5YBB - chains D and I of the 8 polymer chains in the assembly; structure by X-ray diffraction, 3.20 A resolution.

Chain D:
Name: Restriction endonuclease S subunits
Source organism: Caldanaerobacter subterraneus subsp. tengcongensis
UniProt: Q8R9Q6 (Q8R9Q6_CALS4); residues 2-398 here = UniProt positions 2-398
Chain sequence (398 residues; numbered 1 to 398; the number before each row is that of its first residue):
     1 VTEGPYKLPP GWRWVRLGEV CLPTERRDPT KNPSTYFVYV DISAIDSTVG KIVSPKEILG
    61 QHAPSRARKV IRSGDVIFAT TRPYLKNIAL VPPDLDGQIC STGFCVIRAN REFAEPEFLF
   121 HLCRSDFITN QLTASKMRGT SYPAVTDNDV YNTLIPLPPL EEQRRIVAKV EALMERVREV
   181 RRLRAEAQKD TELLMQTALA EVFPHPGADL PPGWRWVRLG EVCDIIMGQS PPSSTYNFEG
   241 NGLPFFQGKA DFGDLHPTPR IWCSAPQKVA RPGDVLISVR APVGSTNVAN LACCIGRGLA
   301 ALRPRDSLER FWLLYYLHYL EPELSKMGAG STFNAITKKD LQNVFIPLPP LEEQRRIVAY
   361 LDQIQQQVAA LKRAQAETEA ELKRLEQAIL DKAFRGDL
Unresolved in the structure: 1-4, 328-331
Glycans and other covalent adducts: covalent link Arg271-Arg303
Sequence notes: expression tag (1)
What the authors report for this chain:
  - binding site for the 22-nt DNA strand: Arg26, Lys31, Asp41, Ile42, Ser43, Arg66, Arg82, Tyr84, Asn87, Thr146

Chain I:
Molecule: 22-nt DNA strand
Sequence (22 nucleotides; each row starts with the number of its first residue):
     1 CACGTGACCT TGACCTCGCA GC

Interface between chain D and chain I:
Contacting residue pairs - 8 pairs, chain D then chain I:
  Arg26(D) - DT11(I)  salt bridge to the phosphate
  Arg26(D) - DG12(I)  salt bridge to the phosphate
  Lys31(D) - DT10(I)  salt bridge to the phosphate
  Arg66(D) - DC14(I)  base contact
  Arg66(D) - DC15(I)  base contact
  Tyr142(D) - DC14(I)  sugar contact
  Tyr142(D) - DC15(I)  phosphate contact
  Thr146(D) - DA13(I)  hydrogen bond to the phosphate
Interface residues without a listed pair, chain D (6 interface residues in all): Asp147

Summary:
The chain D/chain I interface involves 6 residues from each chain, with 1 hydrogen bond and 3 salt bridges.
Polar pairs include Thr146(D)-DA13(I), Arg26(D)-DT11(I) and Arg26(D)-DG12(I). The paper reports a binding site
for the 22-nt DNA strand at Arg26(D), Lys31(D) and Asp41(D) among others.
Here chain D is Restriction endonuclease S subunits (Caldanaerobacter subterraneus subsp. tengcongensis) and
chain I is a 22-nt DNA strand. Entry 5YBB (Structural basis underlying complex assembly andconformational
transition of the type I R-M system) was determined by X-ray diffraction.
